2F97 - chain A; structure by X-ray diffraction, 2.20 A resolution.

# Chain A
Molecule: HTH-type transcriptional regulator benM
From: Acinetobacter baylyi
UniProtKB: O68014 (BENM_ACIAD); residue numbers follow UniProt; this construct covers 81-304
Amino-acid sequence (232 residues; numbered 81 to 312; the number before each row is that of its first residue):
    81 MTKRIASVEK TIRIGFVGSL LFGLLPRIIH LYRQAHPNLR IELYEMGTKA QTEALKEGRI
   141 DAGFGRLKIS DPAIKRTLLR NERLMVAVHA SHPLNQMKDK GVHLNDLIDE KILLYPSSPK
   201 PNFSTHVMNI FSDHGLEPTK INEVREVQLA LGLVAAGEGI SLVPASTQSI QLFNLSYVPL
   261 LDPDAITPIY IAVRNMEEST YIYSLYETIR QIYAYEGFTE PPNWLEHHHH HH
Not modelled in the structure: 81-88, 305-312
Differences from the reference sequence: cloning artifact (305-306); expression tag (307-312)
Curated features (UniProtKB/Swiss-Prot):
  - binding site (benzoate): S99, L104, F144, R160, N202, Y293
  - binding site (cis,cis-muconate): S99, T128, F203
What the authors report for this chain:
  - self-association interface (contacts with another copy of this molecule); pairs are residue here / residue on that copy: K148-D213 (hydrogen bond), K148-D264, S150-N185, S150-H214, S150-D262, R156-D264, N209-S212 (hydrogen bond), K129, L147, K148, I149, D151, K155, H183, L184, K200, P201, T205, G215, L216

# In short
UniProt lists 6 benzoate-binding residues and 3 cis,cis-muconate-binding residues. From the paper: a
self-association interface involving K129, L147 and K148 among others.
Chain A is HTH-type transcriptional regulator benM (Acinetobacter baylyi); the structure, Effector Binding
Domain of BenM (crystals generated from high pH conditions), was determined by X-ray diffraction, deposited
together with 2F8D.
